6YN6 - chains B and I of the 20 polymer chains in the assembly; structure by electron microscopy, 3.28 A resolution.

Chain B (and I):
Protein: Inducible lysine decarboxylase
From: Escherichia coli (strain K12)
Notes: EC 4.1.1.18; chain I of this document is another copy of the same molecule, construct and numbering; everything in this record applies to it too
UniProt: P0A9H3 (LDCI_ECOLI); residue numbers follow UniProt; this construct covers 1-711
Amino-acid sequence (711 residues; numbered 1 to 711; the number before each row is that of its first residue):
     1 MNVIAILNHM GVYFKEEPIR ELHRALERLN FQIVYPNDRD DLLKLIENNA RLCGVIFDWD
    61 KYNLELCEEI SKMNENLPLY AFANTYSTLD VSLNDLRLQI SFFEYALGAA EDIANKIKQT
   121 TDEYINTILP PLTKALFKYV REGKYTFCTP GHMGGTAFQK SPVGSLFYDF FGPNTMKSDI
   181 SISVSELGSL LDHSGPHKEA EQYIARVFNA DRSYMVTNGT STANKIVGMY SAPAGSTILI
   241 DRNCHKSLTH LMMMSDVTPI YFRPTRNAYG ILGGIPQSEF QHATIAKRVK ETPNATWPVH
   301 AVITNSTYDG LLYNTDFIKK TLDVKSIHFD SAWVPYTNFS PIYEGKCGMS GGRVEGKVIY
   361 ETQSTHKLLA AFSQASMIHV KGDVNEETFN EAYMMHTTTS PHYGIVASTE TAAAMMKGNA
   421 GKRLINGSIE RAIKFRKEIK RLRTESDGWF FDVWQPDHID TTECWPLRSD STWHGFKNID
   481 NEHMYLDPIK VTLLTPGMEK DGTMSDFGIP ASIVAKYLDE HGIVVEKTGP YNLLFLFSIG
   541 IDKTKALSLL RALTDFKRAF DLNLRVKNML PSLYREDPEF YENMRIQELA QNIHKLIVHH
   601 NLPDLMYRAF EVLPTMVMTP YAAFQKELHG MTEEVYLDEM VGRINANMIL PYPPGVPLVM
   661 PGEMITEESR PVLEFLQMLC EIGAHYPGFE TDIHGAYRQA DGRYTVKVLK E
Modified / non-standard residues: Lys367 ((2S)-2-amino-6-[[3-hydroxy-2-methyl-5-(phosphonooxymethyl)pyridin-4-yl]methylideneamino]hexanoic acid; LLP)
UniProt features mapped onto this chain:
  - modified residue: Lys367 (N6-(pyridoxal phosphate)lysine)
From the paper describing this entry:
  - mutagenesis - R97E: decreased binding to stacks

Chain B / chain I interface:
Residue-residue contacts - 5 pairs, chain B then chain I:
  Phe103(B) - Tyr145(I)
  Glu104(B) - Lys160(I)  salt bridge
  Asp112(B) - Lys177(I)  salt bridge
  Lys160(B) - Glu104(I)  salt bridge
  Lys177(B) - Asp112(I)  salt bridge
Also at the interface, not in a pair above, chain B (7 interface residues in all): Lys116, Tyr145
Also at the interface, not in a pair above, chain I (7 interface residues in all): Phe103, Lys116

In short:
Chain B and chain I each contribute 7 residues to their interface, with 4 salt bridges. Polar pairs include
Glu104(B)-Lys160(I) and Asp112(B)-Lys177(I). The paper reports that R97E of chain B reduces binding to stacks.
Both chains are Inducible lysine decarboxylase (Escherichia coli (strain K12)). Entry 6YN6 (Inducible lysine
decarboxylase LdcI stacks, pH 5.7) was determined by electron microscopy (same publication as 6YN5).
